PDB entry 3LCU | X-ray diffraction, 2.10 A resolution | chain A

== Chain A ==
Protein: Sisomicin-gentamicin resistance methylase Sgm
From: Micromonospora zionensis
Reference sequence: Q7M0R2 (Q7M0R2_9ACTO); residues 1-274 here = UniProt positions 1-274
Sequence (281 residues; numbered -6 to 274; the number before each row is that of its first residue; numbers below 1 keep their minus sign (His-6 is residue -6)):
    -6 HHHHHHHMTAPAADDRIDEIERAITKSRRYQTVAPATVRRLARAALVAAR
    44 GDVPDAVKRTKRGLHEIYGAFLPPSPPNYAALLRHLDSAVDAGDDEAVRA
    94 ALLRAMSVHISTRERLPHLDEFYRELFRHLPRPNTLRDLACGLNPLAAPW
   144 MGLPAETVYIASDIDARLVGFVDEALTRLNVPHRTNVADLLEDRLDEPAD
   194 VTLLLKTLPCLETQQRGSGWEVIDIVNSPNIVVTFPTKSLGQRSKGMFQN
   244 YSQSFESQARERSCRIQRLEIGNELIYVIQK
Unresolved in the structure: -6 to 7, 232-238
Modified / non-standard residues: Mse1 (selenomethionine); Mse99, Mse144, Mse240 (selenomethionine; parent Met)
Differences from the reference sequence: expression tag (-6 to 0)
Residues lining bound ligands: S-adenosylhomocysteine (SAH): Arg33, Ile60, Tyr61, Phe64, His102, Ser104, Thr105, Arg108, Leu132, Ala133, Cys134, Gly135, Asn137, Asp156, Ile157, Ala181, Asp182, Leu183, Leu184, Leu198, Lys199, Thr200, Cys203, Leu204, Gln207
UniProt features mapped onto this chain:
  - binding site (S-adenosyl-L-methionine): His102 to Arg108, Ala133, Asp156, Asp182, Leu183, Leu198, Gln207
Reported in the primary citation:
  - binding site for S-adenosylhomocysteine: His102, Ser104, Thr105, Arg108, Ala133, Gly135, Asp156, Asp182, Leu183, Leu198, Gln207
  - mutagenesis - R108A, D156A, D182A: abolished binding to S-adenosylhomocysteine

== In short ==
Ligands of chain A: S-adenosylhomocysteine. UniProt lists 13 S-adenosyl-L-methionine-binding residues. The
paper reports a binding site for S-adenosylhomocysteine at His102, Ser104 and Thr105 among others; R108A,
D156A and D182A abolish binding to S-adenosylhomocysteine.
Chain A is Sisomicin-gentamicin resistance methylase Sgm (Micromonospora zionensis); the structure, Crystal
Structure of Antibiotic related Methyltransferase, was determined by X-ray diffraction together with 3LCV from
the same study.
